5BKL - chains E and F of the 39 polymer chains in the assembly; structure by X-ray diffraction, 2.94 A resolution.

Chain E (and F):
Molecule: Coat protein
Organism: Satellite tobacco mosaic virus
Notes: chain F of this document is another copy of the same molecule, construct and numbering; everything in this record applies to it too
Reference sequence: P17574 (COAT_STMV); residue numbers follow UniProt; this construct covers 1-159
Sequence (159 residues; numbered 1 to 159; the number before each row is that of its first residue):
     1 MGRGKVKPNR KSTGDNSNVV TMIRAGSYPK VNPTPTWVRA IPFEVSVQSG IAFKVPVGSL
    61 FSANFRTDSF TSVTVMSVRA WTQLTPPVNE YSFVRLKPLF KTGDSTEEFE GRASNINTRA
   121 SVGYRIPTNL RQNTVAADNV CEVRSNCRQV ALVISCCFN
Disordered / not traced: 1-15
Ion coordination: Mg2+: T71, N159 (shared with 1 residue of chain G)

How chain E and chain F interact:
Residue-residue contacts (94):
  N16(E) - R125(F)
  N16(E) - T128(F)
  S17(E) - R125(F)
  S17(E) - P127(F)
  S17(E) - N129(F)
  N18(E) - P127(F)
  N18(E) - N129(F)  hydrogen bond (backbone-side chain)
  V19(E) - P127(F)
  V20(E) - P98(F)  hydrophobic
  V20(E) - F100(F)  hydrophobic
  V20(E) - E107(F)
  V20(E) - F109(F)  hydrophobic
  V20(E) - Y124(F)  hydrophobic
  V20(E) - R125(F)
  V20(E) - P127(F)
  T21(E) - Y124(F)
  T21(E) - R125(F)  hydrogen bond (backbone-backbone)
  M22(E) - F109(F)  hydrophobic
  M22(E) - V122(F)  hydrophobic
  M22(E) - G123(F)
  I23(E) - G123(F)  hydrogen bond (backbone-backbone)
  I23(E) - Y124(F)
  I23(E) - R125(F)
  A25(E) - S121(F)  hydrogen bond (backbone-side chain)
  G26(E) - W81(F)  hydrogen bond (backbone-side chain)
  G26(E) - S121(F)  hydrogen bond (backbone-side chain)
  S27(E) - W81(F)
  Y28(E) - P42(F)
  Y28(E) - W81(F)
  Y28(E) - R119(F)
  Y28(E) - A151(F)  hydrophobic
  Y28(E) - V153(F)  hydrophobic
  P29(E) - W81(F)
  V31(E) - P42(F)  hydrophobic
  P33(E) - R39(F)  hydrogen bond (backbone-side chain)
  P33(E) - P42(F)
  P33(E) - N64(F)
  P33(E) - F65(F)
  T34(E) - N64(F)
  T34(E) - R66(F)  hydrogen bond (backbone-side chain)
  P35(E) - W37(F)  hydrophobic
  P35(E) - R39(F)
  P35(E) - R66(F)  hydrogen bond (backbone-side chain)
  T36(E) - W37(F)
  W37(E) - P35(F)  hydrophobic
  W37(E) - T36(F)
  W37(E) - W37(F)  hydrophobic
  R39(E) - P33(F)  hydrogen bond (side chain-backbone)
  R39(E) - P35(F)
  P42(E) - Y28(F)
  P42(E) - V31(F)  hydrophobic
  P42(E) - P33(F)
  N64(E) - P33(F)
  N64(E) - T34(F)
  F65(E) - P33(F)
  R66(E) - T34(F)  hydrogen bond (side chain-backbone)
  R66(E) - P35(F)  hydrogen bond (side chain-backbone)
  R66(E) - S69(F)  hydrogen bond (side chain-backbone)
  R66(E) - F70(F)
  D68(E) - D68(F)
  S69(E) - R66(F)  hydrogen bond
  F70(E) - R66(F)
  S77(E) - I23(F)
  W81(E) - G26(F)  hydrogen bond (side chain-backbone)
  W81(E) - S27(F)  hydrogen bond (side chain-backbone)
  W81(E) - Y28(F)
  W81(E) - P29(F)
  P98(E) - V20(F)  hydrophobic
  F100(E) - V20(F)  hydrophobic
  E107(E) - V20(F)
  F109(E) - V20(F)  hydrophobic
  F109(E) - T21(F)
  F109(E) - M22(F)
  R119(E) - Y28(F)
  S121(E) - A25(F)  hydrogen bond (side chain-backbone)
  S121(E) - G26(F)  hydrogen bond (side chain-backbone)
  V122(E) - M22(F)  hydrophobic
  G123(E) - M22(F)
  G123(E) - I23(F)  hydrogen bond (backbone-backbone)
  Y124(E) - T21(F)
  Y124(E) - I23(F)
  R125(E) - S17(F)
  R125(E) - V20(F)
  R125(E) - T21(F)  hydrogen bond (backbone-backbone)
  R125(E) - I23(F)
  P127(E) - S17(F)
  P127(E) - N18(F)
  P127(E) - V19(F)
  P127(E) - V20(F)
  N129(E) - S17(F)
  N129(E) - N18(F)  hydrogen bond (side chain-backbone)
  A151(E) - Y28(F)  hydrophobic
  V153(E) - Y28(F)
  V153(E) - V31(F)  hydrophobic
Also at the interface, not in a pair above, chain E (50 interface residues in all): N32, A40, E44, A63, R79, E110, N159
Also at the interface, not in a pair above, chain F (50 interface residues in all): N32, A40, E44, A63, S77, R79, E110, N159

Summary:
Chain E and chain F each contribute 50 residues to their interface, with 21 hydrogen bonds. Polar contacts
include N18(E)-N129(F), A25(E)-S121(F) and G26(E)-W81(F). T71(E) and N159(E) coordinate Mg2+.
Both chains are Coat protein (Satellite tobacco mosaic virus). Entry 5BKL (Crystallographic structure of the
cubic crystal form of STMV (77.9 degree rotation) grown from NaCl) was determined by X-ray diffraction
together with 5BKN, 7M2T, 7M2V, 7M3T, 7M50 and 7M57 from the same study.
